PDB entry 5OMS | X-ray diffraction, 1.95 A resolution | chain A

== Chain A ==
Protein: Cytochrome P450
Organism: Amycolatopsis sp. ATCC 39116
Sequence (409 residues; each row starts with the number of its first residue; numbers below 1 keep their minus sign (Gly-1 is residue -1)):
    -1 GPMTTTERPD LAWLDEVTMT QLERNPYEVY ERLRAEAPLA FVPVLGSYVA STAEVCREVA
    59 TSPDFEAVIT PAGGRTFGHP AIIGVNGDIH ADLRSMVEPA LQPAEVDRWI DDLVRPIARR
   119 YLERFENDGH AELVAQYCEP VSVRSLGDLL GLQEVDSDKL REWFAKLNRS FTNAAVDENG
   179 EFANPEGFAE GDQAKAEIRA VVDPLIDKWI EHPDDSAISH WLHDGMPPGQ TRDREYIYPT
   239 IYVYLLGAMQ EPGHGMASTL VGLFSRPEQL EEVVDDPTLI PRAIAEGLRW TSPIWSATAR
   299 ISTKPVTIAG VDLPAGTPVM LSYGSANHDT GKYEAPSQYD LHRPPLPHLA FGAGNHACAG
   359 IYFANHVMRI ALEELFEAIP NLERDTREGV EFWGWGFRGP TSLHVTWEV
Unresolved in the structure: -1 to 4
Ion coordination: heme Fe near Cys356 (its only coordinating residue here)
Small-molecule neighbours:
  - 2-ethoxyphenol (261): Phe75, Ile81, Phe169, Tyr240, Val241, Leu244, Gly245, Ala246, Ile292, Ala295, Thr296, Phe395
  - heme (HEM): Ile80, Ile81, His88, Arg92, Val95, Leu99, Leu144, Tyr242, Ala246, Glu249, Pro250, Leu286, Pro291, Ile292, Thr296, Arg298, Tyr321, Ala348, Phe349, Gly350, Ala351, Asn353, His354, Ala355, Cys356, Ala357, Gly358, Phe361, Ala362, Met366

== Overview ==
Chain A binds heme and 2-ethoxyphenol.
Chain A is Cytochrome P450 (Amycolatopsis sp. ATCC 39116); the structure, Crystal structure of Amycolatopsis
cytochrome P450 GcoA in complex with guaethol, was determined by X-ray diffraction, deposited together with
5NCB, 5OGX, 5OMR and 5OMU.
